6OQS - chains I and Q of the 22 polymer chains in the assembly; structure by electron microscopy, 3.30 A resolution.

== Chain I (and Q) ==
Molecule: ATP synthase subunit c
Organism: Escherichia coli
Notes: chain Q of this document is another copy of the same molecule, construct and numbering; everything in this record applies to it too
Reference sequence: F4TL55 (F4TL55_ECOLX); residue numbers follow UniProt; this construct covers 1-79
Amino-acid sequence (79 residues; each row starts with the number of its first residue):
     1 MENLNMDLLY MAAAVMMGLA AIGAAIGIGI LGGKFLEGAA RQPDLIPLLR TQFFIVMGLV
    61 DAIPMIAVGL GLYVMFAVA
Unresolved in the structure: 1-2
Reported in the primary citation:
  - catalytic residues: Asp-61 (citing earlier work)

== Interface between chain I and chain Q ==
Contacting residue pairs (37):
  Leu-4(I) with Leu-4(Q), hydrophobic; Asp-7(Q)
  Asn-5(I) with Asp-7(Q)
  Leu-8(I) with Asp-7(Q)
  Leu-9(I) with Asp-7(Q); Tyr-10(Q), hydrophobic
  Ala-12(I) with Ala-14(Q)
  Val-15(I) with Met-11(Q), hydrophobic
  Met-16(I) with Ala-14(Q), hydrophobic; Met-17(Q), hydrophobic
  Leu-19(I) with Gly-18(Q); Ile-22(Q)
  Ile-22(I) with Ile-22(Q), hydrophobic
  Gly-23(I) with Ala-25(Q)
  Ala-24(I) with Ala-25(Q)
  Ile-26(I) with Ile-26(Q), hydrophobic
  Gly-27(I) with Ala-25(Q); Gly-29(Q)
  Ile-30(I) with Gly-29(Q)
  Leu-31(I) with Gly-32(Q); Leu-36(Q), hydrophobic
  Lys-34(I) with Gly-33(Q)
  Gly-38(I) with Ala-40(Q)
  Arg-41(I) with Ala-40(Q); Arg-41(Q)
  Gln-42(I) with Ala-40(Q), hydrogen bond (side chain-backbone); Pro-43(Q)
  Leu-45(I) with Pro-43(Q), hydrophobic
  Leu-48(I) with Ile-46(Q), hydrophobic
  Gln-52(I) with Leu-36(Q); Ile-46(Q); Arg-50(Q)
  Val-60(I) with Ile-28(Q), hydrophobic
  Ile-63(I) with Ala-21(Q), hydrophobic; Met-65(Q), hydrophobic
  Leu-70(I) with Met-17(Q), hydrophobic; Met-75(Q), hydrophobic
Also at the interface, not in a pair above, chain I (36 interface residues in all): Asn-3, Ala-20, Phe-35, Glu-37, Leu-49, Phe-53, Val-56, Leu-59, Pro-64, Ile-66, Val-74
Also at the interface, not in a pair above, chain Q (35 interface residues in all): Asn-3, Leu-19, Ala-24, Ile-30, Phe-35, Glu-37, Ala-39, Phe-53, Phe-54, Met-57, Val-68, Phe-76

== In short ==
The interface between chain I and chain Q involves 36 residues on one side and 35 on the other, with 1
hydrogen bond. The hydrogen-bonded pair is Gln-42(I)/Ala-40(Q). The paper reports the catalytic residue
Asp-61(I).
Chain I and chain Q are both ATP synthase subunit c (Escherichia coli); the structure, E. coli ATP synthase
State 1b, was determined by electron microscopy together with 6OQR, 6OQT, 6OQU, 6OQV, 6OQW, 6PQV and 3 further
entries from the same study.
